Entry 4XTR (X-ray diffraction, 2.05 A resolution); this record covers chains B and G of the 7 polymer chains in the assembly.

Chain B:
Molecule: ATPase GET3
From: Saccharomyces cerevisiae (strain ATCC 204508 / S288c)
Notes: EC 3.6.-.-
UniProt: Q12154 (GET3_YEAST); residue numbers follow UniProt; this construct covers 1-354
Amino-acid sequence (354 residues; row label = number of the first residue in the row):
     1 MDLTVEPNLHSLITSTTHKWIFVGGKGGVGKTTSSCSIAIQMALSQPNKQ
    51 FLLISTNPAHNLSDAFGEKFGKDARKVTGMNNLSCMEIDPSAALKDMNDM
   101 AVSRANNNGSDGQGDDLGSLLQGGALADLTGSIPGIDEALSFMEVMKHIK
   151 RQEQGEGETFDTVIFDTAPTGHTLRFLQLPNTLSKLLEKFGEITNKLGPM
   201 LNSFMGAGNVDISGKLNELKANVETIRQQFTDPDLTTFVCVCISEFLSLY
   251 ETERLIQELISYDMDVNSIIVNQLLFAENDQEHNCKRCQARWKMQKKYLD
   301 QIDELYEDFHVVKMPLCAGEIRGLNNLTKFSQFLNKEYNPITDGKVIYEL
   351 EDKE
Unresolved in the structure: 1-3, 104-122, 196-210, 279-283, 354
Sequence notes: engineered mutation Asn-57 (Asp in Q12154)
Metal / ion sites: Mg2+: Thr-32 (together with ADP, ATP); Zn2+: Cys-285, Cys-288 (shared with 2 residues of chain A)
Ligand contacts:
  - ADP / ATP, molecule 1: Lys-26, Gly-27, Glu-245, Leu-247, Arg-291
  - ADP / ATP, molecule 2: Lys-26, Gly-27, Gly-28, Val-29, Gly-30, Lys-31, Thr-32, Thr-33, Asn-57, Pro-169, Asn-272, Gln-273, Pro-315, Leu-316, Cys-317, Gly-319, Ile-321, Phe-330
Curated features (UniProtKB/Swiss-Prot):
  - binding site (ATP): Lys-26 to Thr-33, Glu-245, Asn-272, Pro-315 to Arg-322
  - binding site (Zn(2+)): Cys-285, Cys-288
  - mutagenesis: Gly-30 (G30R: Abolishes ATPase activity, leading to secretion of resident ER proteins), Cys-285 (C285S: Prevents dimerization; when associated with S-288), Cys-288 (C288S: Prevents dimerization; when associated with S-285)
Reported in the primary citation:
  - mutagenesis - L183S/L186S, F190D/L216D: abolished binding to Pep12p (chain G)
  - mutagenesis - E253R: abolished binding to Get4

Chain G:
Molecule: Pep12p
From: Saccharomyces cerevisiae
UniProt: E7M086 (E7M086_YEASV); residues 262-288 here correspond to UniProt positions 102-128 (UniProt number = residue number - 160)
Amino-acid sequence (37 residues; row label = number of the first residue in the row):
   252 MGSHHHHHHSKRTSRWRVYLLIVLLVMLLFIFLIMKL
Unresolved in the structure: 252-265, 288
Sequence notes: initiating methionine (252); expression tag (253-261)

How chain B and chain G interact:
Pairs across the interface - 18 pairs, chain B then chain G:
  Met-97(B) / Ile-282(G)  hydrophobic
  Met-100(B) / Lys-287(G)
  Ala-101(B) / Ile-285(G)  hydrophobic
  Leu-126(B) / Phe-281(G)  hydrophobic
  Leu-129(B) / Met-278(G)  hydrophobic
  Thr-130(B) / Met-278(G)
  Ile-133(B) / Leu-275(G)  hydrophobic
  Ile-136(B) / Ile-282(G)  hydrophobic
  Met-143(B) / Phe-283(G)  hydrophobic
  Met-143(B) / Met-286(G)  hydrophobic
  Met-146(B) / Phe-283(G)  hydrophobic
  Leu-183(B) / Phe-283(G)  hydrophobic
  Leu-186(B) / Leu-276(G)  hydrophobic
  Leu-186(B) / Leu-280(G)  hydrophobic
  Phe-190(B) / Leu-280(G)  hydrophobic
  Leu-216(B) / Leu-284(G)  hydrophobic
  Leu-219(B) / Phe-283(G)
  Leu-219(B) / Met-286(G)  hydrophobic
Other interface residues (no listed pair), chain B (22 interface residues in all): Pro-134, Gly-135, Ala-139, Phe-142, Lys-147, Leu-187, Ile-212
Other interface residues (no listed pair), chain G (12 interface residues in all): Leu-279
From the paper, about this interface:
  - interface residues, chain B: Leu-126(B), Leu-216(B)

In short:
Chain B and chain G form an interface of 22 and 12 residues respectively. Ligands of chain B: ADP / ATP. From
the paper: L183S/L186S and F190D/L216D of chain B abolish binding to Pep12p (chain G); interface residues
Leu-126(B) and Leu-216(B).
Here chain B is ATPase GET3 (Saccharomyces cerevisiae (strain ATCC 204508 / S288c)) and chain G is Pep12p
(Saccharomyces cerevisiae). Entry 4XTR (Structure of Get3 bound to the transmembrane domain of Pep12) was
determined by X-ray diffraction (same publication as 4XWO and 4XVU).
